PDB entry 6P0B | X-ray diffraction, 2.20 A resolution | chains A and B of the 4 polymer chains in the assembly

== Chain A ==
Molecule: DNA ligase 1
Organism: Homo sapiens
Notes: EC 6.5.1.1
UniProt: P18858 (DNLI1_HUMAN); residue numbers follow UniProt; this construct covers 262-904
Sequence (645 residues; row label = number of the first residue in the row):
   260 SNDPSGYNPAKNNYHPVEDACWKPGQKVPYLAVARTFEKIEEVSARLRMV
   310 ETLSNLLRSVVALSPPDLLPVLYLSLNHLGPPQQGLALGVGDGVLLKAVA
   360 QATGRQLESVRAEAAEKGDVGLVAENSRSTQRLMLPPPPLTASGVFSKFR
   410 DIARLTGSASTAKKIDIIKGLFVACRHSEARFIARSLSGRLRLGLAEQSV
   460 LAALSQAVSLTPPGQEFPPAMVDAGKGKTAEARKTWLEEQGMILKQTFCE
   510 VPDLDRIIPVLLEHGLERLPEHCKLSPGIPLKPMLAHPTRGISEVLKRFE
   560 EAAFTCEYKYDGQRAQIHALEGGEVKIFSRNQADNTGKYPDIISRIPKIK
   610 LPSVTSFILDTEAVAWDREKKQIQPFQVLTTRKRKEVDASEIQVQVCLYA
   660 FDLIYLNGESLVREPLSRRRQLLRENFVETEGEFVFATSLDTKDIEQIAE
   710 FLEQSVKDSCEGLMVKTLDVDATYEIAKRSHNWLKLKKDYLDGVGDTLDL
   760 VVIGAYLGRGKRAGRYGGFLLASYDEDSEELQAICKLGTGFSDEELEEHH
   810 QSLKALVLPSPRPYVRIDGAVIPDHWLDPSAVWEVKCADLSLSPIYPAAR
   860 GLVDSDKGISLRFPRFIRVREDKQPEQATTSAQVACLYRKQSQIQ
Unresolved in the structure: 902-904
Differences from the reference sequence: expression tag (260-261); engineered mutation Ala346 (Glu in P18858), Ala592 (Glu in P18858)
Ion coordination: Mg2+: Gly799 (shared with 1 residue of chain C)
Residues lining bound ligands: adenosine monophosphate (AMP): Ala545, Glu566, Tyr567, Lys568, Tyr569, Arg573, Arg589, Glu621, Phe660, Ala696, Met723, Lys725, Trp742, Lys744
Reported in the primary citation:
  - catalytic residues: Lys568 (citing earlier work)

== Chain B ==
Molecule: 11-nt DNA strand
Sequence (11 nucleotides; numbered 3 to 13; the number before each row is that of its first residue):
     3 GCTGATGCGTC

== Chain A / chain B interface ==
Pairs across the interface - 23 pairs, chain A then chain B:
  Ala346(A) with DC10(B), phosphate contact
  Leu347(A) with DC10(B), phosphate contact
  Gly348(A) with DG9(B), phosphate contact; DC10(B), hydrogen bond to the phosphate
  Val349(A) with DG9(B), sugar contact
  Gly350(A) with DG9(B), phosphate contact
  Asp351(A) with DG9(B), phosphate contact
  Gly571(A) with DC13(B), sugar contact
  Gln572(A) with DT12(B), sugar contact; DC13(B), phosphate contact
  Arg573(A) with DC13(B), hydrogen bond to the phosphate
  Ser588(A) with DT12(B), hydrogen bond to the phosphate
  Arg589(A) with DC13(B), phosphate contact
  Asn590(A) with DT12(B), hydrogen bond to the phosphate
  Ala592(A) with DT12(B), phosphate contact
  Asn594(A) with DT12(B), hydrogen bond to the phosphate
  Phe635(A) with DT12(B), base contact; DC13(B), sugar contact
  Arg643(A) with DG9(B), base contact; DC10(B), base contact; DG11(B), hydrogen bond to the sugar
  Arg871(A) with DC13(B), sugar contact
  Phe872(A) with DC13(B), base contact
Also at the interface, not in a pair above, chain A (21 interface residues in all): Gly344, Leu345, Gly352

== Summary ==
Chain A and chain B form an interface of 21 and 5 residues respectively, with 6 hydrogen bonds. Polar pairs
include Arg643(A)-DG11(B), Gly348(A)-DC10(B) and Arg573(A)-DC13(B). Bound to chain A: adenosine monophosphate.
From the paper: the catalytic residue Lys568(A).
Here chain A is DNA ligase 1 (Homo sapiens) and chain B is an 11-nt DNA strand. Entry 6P0B (Human DNA Ligase 1
(E346A/E592A) Bound to an Adenylated, dideoxy Terminated DNA nick with 200 mM ...) was determined by X-ray
diffraction together with 6P09, 6P0A, 6P0C, 6P0D, 6P0E and 6Q1V from the same study.
